7YB8 - chains A and B; structure by X-ray diffraction, 1.98 A resolution.

# Chain A
Protein: Aspartyl/asparaginyl beta-hydroxylase
Source organism: Homo sapiens
Notes: EC 1.14.11.16
UniProt: Q12797 (ASPH_HUMAN); residue numbers follow UniProt; this construct covers 330-758
Amino-acid sequence (429 residues; row label = number of the first residue in the row):
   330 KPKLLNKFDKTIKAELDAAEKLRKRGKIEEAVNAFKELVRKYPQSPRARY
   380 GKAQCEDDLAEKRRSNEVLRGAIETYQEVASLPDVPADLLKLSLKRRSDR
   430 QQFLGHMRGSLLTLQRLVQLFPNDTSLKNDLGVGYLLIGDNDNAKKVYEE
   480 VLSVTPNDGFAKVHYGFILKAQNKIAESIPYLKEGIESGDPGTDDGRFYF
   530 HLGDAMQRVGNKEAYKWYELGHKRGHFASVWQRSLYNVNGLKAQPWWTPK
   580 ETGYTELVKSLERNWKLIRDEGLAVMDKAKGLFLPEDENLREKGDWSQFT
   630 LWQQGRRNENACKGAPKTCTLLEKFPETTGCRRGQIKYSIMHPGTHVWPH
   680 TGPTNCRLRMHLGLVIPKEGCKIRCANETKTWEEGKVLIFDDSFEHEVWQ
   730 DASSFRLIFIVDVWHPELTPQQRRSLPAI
Cystine bridges: C641-C648
Metal / ion sites: Mn2+: H679, H725 (together with (2R)-2-hydroxypentanedioic acid)
Residues lining bound ligands: (2R)-2-hydroxypentanedioic acid (2HG): W625, Q627, S668, M670, H679, R688, H690, F719, D721, H725, V727, R735, I737, I739
Curated features (UniProtKB/Swiss-Prot):
  - binding site (2-oxoglutarate): W625, S668, R688 to H690, R735
  - binding site (Fe cation): H679, H725
  - glycosylation (N-linked (GlcNAc...) asparagine): N452, N706
  - natural variant: R735 (R735W: In FDLAB)

# Chain B
Protein: Coagulation factor X
Amino-acid sequence (39 residues; row label = number of the first residue in the row):
    86 DGDQSETSPSQNQGKCKDGLGEYTCTSLEGFEGKNSELF
Not modelled in the structure: 86-98, 117-124
Cystine bridges: C101-C110

# How chain A and chain B interact
Residue-residue contacts (55; chain A residue first):
  A389(A) - F116(B)
  E390(A) - F116(B)
  R393(A) - F116(B)
  S394(A) - F116(B)
  N395(A) - E114(B)  hydrogen bond (side chain-backbone)
  N395(A) - G115(B)
  N395(A) - F116(B)  hydrogen bond (side chain-backbone)
  Q431(A) - L113(B)
  F432(A) - G115(B)  hydrogen bond (backbone-backbone)
  F432(A) - F116(B)  hydrophobic
  L433(A) - L113(B)
  L433(A) - E114(B)
  L433(A) - G115(B)
  G434(A) - L113(B)
  V462(A) - Y108(B)
  L465(A) - Y108(B)  hydrophobic
  L466(A) - T109(B)
  H493(A) - Y108(B)  hydrogen bond
  F496(A) - G106(B)
  F496(A) - E107(B)
  F496(A) - Y108(B)  hydrophobic
  R526(A) - Y108(B)  hydrogen bond (side chain-backbone)
  F529(A) - L105(B)  hydrophobic
  H530(A) - L105(B)  hydrogen bond (side chain-backbone)
  H530(A) - G106(B)
  L564(A) - L105(B)  hydrophobic
  Y565(A) - L105(B)  hydrophobic
  Y565(A) - T109(B)  hydrogen bond
  Y565(A) - C110(B)  hydrogen bond (side chain-backbone)
  Y565(A) - T111(B)
  D616(A) - K102(B)  salt bridge
  E617(A) - C101(B)
  E617(A) - K102(B)  hydrogen bond (side chain-backbone)
  E617(A) - D103(B)  hydrogen bond (side chain-backbone)
  E617(A) - G104(B)  hydrogen bond (side chain-backbone)
  L619(A) - D103(B)
  Q627(A) - D103(B)
  Q632(A) - K100(B)  hydrogen bond
  Q633(A) - K100(B)  hydrogen bond
  Q664(A) - K102(B)
  K666(A) - D103(B)  salt bridge
  H679(A) - D103(B)
  T680(A) - D103(B)
  T680(A) - G104(B)
  T680(A) - L105(B)
  G681(A) - D103(B)
  P682(A) - C101(B)
  P682(A) - G104(B)
  P682(A) - L105(B)  hydrophobic
  R686(A) - K102(B)  hydrogen bond (side chain-backbone)
  R688(A) - K102(B)
  R688(A) - D103(B)  salt bridge
  A757(A) - T111(B)
  I758(A) - C101(B)
  I758(A) - T111(B)
Also at the interface, not in a pair above, chain A (42 interface residues in all): L398, A500, R562, R635, R662, D721, P756
Also at the interface, not in a pair above, chain B (17 interface residues in all): S112

# In short
The interface between chain A and chain B involves 42 residues on one side and 17 on the other, with 14
hydrogen bonds and 3 salt bridges. Among the polar pairs are D616(A)-K102(B), K666(A)-D103(B) and
R688(A)-D103(B). Ligands of chain A: (2R)-2-hydroxypentanedioic acid.
Chain A is Aspartyl/asparaginyl beta-hydroxylase (Homo sapiens) and chain B is Coagulation factor X; the
structure, Aspartyl/Asparaginyl beta-hydroxylase (AspH) oxygenase and TPR domains in complex with
D-2-hydroxyglutarate and factor X-derived peptide (39mer-4Ser), was determined by X-ray diffraction.
